Entry 2J5G (X-ray diffraction, 1.46 A resolution); this record covers chains A and D of the 6 polymer chains in the assembly.

[Chain A]
Name: ALR4455 protein
From: Anabaena sp
Notes: EC 3.7.1.7
UniProtKB: Q8YNV6 (Q8YNV6_ANASP); residues 1-253 here = UniProt positions 1-253
Amino-acid sequence (263 residues; row label = number of the first residue in the row; numbers below 1 keep their minus sign (Met-9 is residue -9)):
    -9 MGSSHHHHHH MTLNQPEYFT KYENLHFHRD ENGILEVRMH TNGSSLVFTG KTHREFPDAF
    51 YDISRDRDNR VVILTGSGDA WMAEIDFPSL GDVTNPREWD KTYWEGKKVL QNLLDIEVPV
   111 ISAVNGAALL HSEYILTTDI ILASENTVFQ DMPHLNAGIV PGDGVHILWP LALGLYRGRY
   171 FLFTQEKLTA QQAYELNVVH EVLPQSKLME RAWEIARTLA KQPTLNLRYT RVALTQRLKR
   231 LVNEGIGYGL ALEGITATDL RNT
Unresolved in the structure: -9 to 4

[Chain D]
Name: ALR4455 protein
From: Anabaena sp
Notes: EC 3.7.1.7
UniProtKB: Q8YNV6 (Q8YNV6_ANASP); residue numbers follow UniProt; this construct covers 1-253
Amino-acid sequence (263 residues; row label = number of the first residue in the row; numbers below 1 keep their minus sign (Met-9 is residue -9)):
    -9 MGSSHHHHHH MTLNQPEYFT KYENLHFHRD ENGILEVRMH TNGSSLVFTG KTHREFPDAF
    51 YDISRDRDNR VVILTGSGDA WMAEIDFPSL GDVTNPREWD KTYWEGKKVL QNLLDIEVPV
   111 ISAVNGAALL HSEYILTTDI ILASENTVFQ DMPHLNAGIV PGDGVHILWP LALGLYRGRY
   171 FLFTQEKLTA QQAYELNVVH EVLPQSKLME RAWEIARTLA KQPTLNLRYT RVALTQRLKR
   231 LVNEGIGYGL ALEGITATDL RNN
Unresolved in the structure: -9 to 4
Construct notes: conflict Asn253 (Thr in Q8YNV6)

[Chain A / chain D interface]
Contacting residue pairs - 49 pairs, chain A then chain D:
  Asp48(A) - Tyr51(D)
  Asp48(A) - Arg55(D)  salt bridge
  Tyr51(A) - Asp48(D)
  Tyr51(A) - Tyr51(D)  hydrophobic
  Tyr51(A) - Lys98(D)
  Tyr51(A) - Asn102(D)  hydrogen bond
  Ser54(A) - Trp94(D)
  Arg55(A) - Asp48(D)  salt bridge
  Arg55(A) - Trp94(D)
  Arg57(A) - Arg87(D)
  Arg57(A) - Asp90(D)  salt bridge
  Arg57(A) - Lys91(D)
  Pro86(A) - Leu215(D)
  Arg87(A) - Arg57(D)
  Asp90(A) - Arg57(D)  salt bridge
  Asp90(A) - Leu215(D)
  Asp90(A) - Arg218(D)  salt bridge
  Asp90(A) - Tyr219(D)  hydrogen bond
  Lys91(A) - Arg57(D)
  Tyr93(A) - Glu107(D)
  Tyr93(A) - Tyr219(D)  hydrophobic
  Tyr93(A) - Val222(D)
  Trp94(A) - Ser54(D)
  Trp94(A) - Arg55(D)
  Trp94(A) - Glu107(D)
  Trp94(A) - Arg218(D)
  Lys97(A) - Glu107(D)  salt bridge
  Lys97(A) - Val222(D)
  Lys98(A) - Tyr51(D)
  Lys98(A) - Asp105(D)  salt bridge
  Gln101(A) - Gln101(D)
  Gln101(A) - Asp105(D)  hydrogen bond
  Asn102(A) - Tyr51(D)  hydrogen bond
  Asp105(A) - Trp94(D)
  Asp105(A) - Lys98(D)  salt bridge
  Asp105(A) - Gln101(D)
  Glu107(A) - Tyr93(D)
  Glu107(A) - Trp94(D)
  Glu107(A) - Lys97(D)  salt bridge
  Leu215(A) - Pro86(D)
  Leu215(A) - Arg87(D)
  Leu215(A) - Asp90(D)
  Arg218(A) - Asp90(D)  salt bridge
  Arg218(A) - Trp94(D)
  Tyr219(A) - Asp90(D)  hydrogen bond
  Tyr219(A) - Tyr93(D)  hydrophobic
  Val222(A) - Tyr93(D)
  Val222(A) - Lys97(D)
  Asn233(A) - Asn233(D)
Interface residues without a listed pair, chain A (23 interface residues in all): Pro47
Interface residues without a listed pair, chain D (23 interface residues in all): Pro47

[Overview]
Chain A and chain D each contribute 23 residues to their interface; the contacts include 5 hydrogen bonds and
10 salt bridges. Among the polar pairs are Asp48(A)-Arg55(D), Arg55(A)-Asp48(D) and Arg57(A)-Asp90(D).
Here chain A is ALR4455 protein and chain D is ALR4455 protein, both from Anabaena sp. Entry 2J5G (The Native
structure of a beta-Diketone Hydrolase from the Cyanobacterium Anabaena sp. PCC 7120) was determined by X-ray
diffraction together with 2J5S from the same study.
